7PTU - chains A and E of the 5 polymer chains in the assembly; structure by electron microscopy, 3.87 A resolution.

# Chain A (and E)
Name: Cell surface glycoprotein
Organism: Haloferax volcanii DS2
Notes: chain E of this document is another copy of the same molecule, construct and numbering; everything in this record applies to it too
Reference sequence: P25062 (CSG_HALVD); numbering as in UniProt (aligned over 35-827)
Chain sequence (793 residues; numbered 35 to 827; the number before each row is that of its first residue):
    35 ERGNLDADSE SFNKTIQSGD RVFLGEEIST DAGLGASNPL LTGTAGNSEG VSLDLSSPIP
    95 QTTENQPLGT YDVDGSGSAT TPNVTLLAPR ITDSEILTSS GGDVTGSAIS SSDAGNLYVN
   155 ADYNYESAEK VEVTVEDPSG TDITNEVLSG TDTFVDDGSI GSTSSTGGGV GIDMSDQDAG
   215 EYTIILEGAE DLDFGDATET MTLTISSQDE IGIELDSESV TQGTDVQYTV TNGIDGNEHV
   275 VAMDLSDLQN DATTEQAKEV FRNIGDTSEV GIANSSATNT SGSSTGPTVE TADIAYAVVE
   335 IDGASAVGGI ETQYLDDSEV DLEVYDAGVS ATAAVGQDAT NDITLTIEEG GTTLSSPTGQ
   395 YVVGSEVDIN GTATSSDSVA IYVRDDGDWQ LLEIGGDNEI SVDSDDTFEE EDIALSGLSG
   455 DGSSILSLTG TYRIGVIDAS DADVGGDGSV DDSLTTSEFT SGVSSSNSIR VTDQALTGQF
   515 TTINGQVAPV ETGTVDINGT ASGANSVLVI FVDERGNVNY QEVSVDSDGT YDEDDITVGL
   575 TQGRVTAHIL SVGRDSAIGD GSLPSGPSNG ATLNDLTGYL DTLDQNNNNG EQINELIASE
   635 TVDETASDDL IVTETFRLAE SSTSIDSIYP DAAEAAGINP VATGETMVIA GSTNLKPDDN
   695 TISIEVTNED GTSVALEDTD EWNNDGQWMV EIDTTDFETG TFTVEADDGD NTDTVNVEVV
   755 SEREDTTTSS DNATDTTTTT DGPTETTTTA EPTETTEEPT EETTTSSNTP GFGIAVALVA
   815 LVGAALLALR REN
Disordered / not traced: 509-827
Covalent attachments: beta-D-glucopyranose (BGC) linked to Asn-47
Curated features (UniProtKB/Swiss-Prot):
  - motif: Pro-804 to Phe-806 (PGF sorting signal)
  - site: Asn-404 (Not glycosylated)
  - glycosylation (N-linked (Glc...) asparagine): Asn-47, Asn-117, Asn-308, Asn-313, Asn-532, Asn-766
  - mutagenesis: Gly-805 to Phe-806 (Loss of ArtA-dependent C-terminal processing. Lack of lipid modification. Forms a thicker S-layer)

# How chain A and chain E interact
Contacting residue pairs (24; chain A residue first):
  Asn-81(A) / Asn-81(E)  hydrogen bond
  Gly-84(A) / Thr-104(E)
  Ser-86(A) / Leu-121(E)
  Ser-91(A) / Arg-124(E)
  Ser-91(A) / Thr-126(E)
  Pro-92(A) / Arg-124(E)  hydrogen bond (backbone-side chain)
  Pro-92(A) / Thr-126(E)
  Pro-94(A) / Arg-124(E)
  Asn-99(A) / Thr-97(E)  hydrogen bond
  Asp-171(A) / Gln-261(E)  hydrogen bond
  Ser-173(A) / Gln-261(E)  hydrogen bond
  Thr-175(A) / Gln-261(E)
  Thr-175(A) / Ile-298(E)
  Thr-175(A) / Gly-299(E)
  Asp-176(A) / Ile-298(E)
  Asp-176(A) / Gly-299(E)
  Ile-177(A) / Ile-298(E)  hydrophobic
  Glu-180(A) / Asn-297(E)
  Glu-180(A) / Ile-298(E)  hydrogen bond (side chain-backbone)
  Gln-211(A) / Arg-296(E)
  Ser-241(A) / Val-436(E)
  Ser-241(A) / Asp-437(E)
  Gln-242(A) / Asp-437(E)
  Glu-244(A) / Glu-445(E)
Other interface residues (no listed pair), chain A (18 interface residues in all): Glu-83
Other interface residues (no listed pair), chain E (21 interface residues in all): Ala-79, Gly-80, Leu-102, Gly-103, Ala-122, Ser-435, Glu-444

# In short
18 residues of chain A and 21 residues of chain E are in contact; the contacts include 6 hydrogen bonds. Polar
contacts include Asn-81(A)/Asn-81(E), Pro-92(A)/Arg-124(E) and Asn-99(A)/Thr-97(E). Covalently linked
beta-D-glucopyranose: at Asn-47(A). Curated annotation (UniProt) lists 2 mutagenesis sites on chain A.
Both chains are Cell surface glycoprotein (Haloferax volcanii DS2). Entry 7PTU (Structure of pentameric
S-layer protein from Halofaerax volcanii) was determined by electron microscopy together with 7PTP and 7PTR
from the same study.
